1JRP - chains B and D of the 4 polymer chains in the assembly; structure by X-ray diffraction, 3.00 A resolution.

[Chain B (and D)]
Molecule: xanthine dehydrogenase, chain B
Source organism: Rhodobacter capsulatus
Notes: EC 1.1.1.204; fragment: chain B, residues 1-777; chain D of this document is another copy of the same molecule, construct and numbering; everything in this record applies to it too
Sequence (777 residues; numbered 1 to 777; the number before each row is that of its first residue):
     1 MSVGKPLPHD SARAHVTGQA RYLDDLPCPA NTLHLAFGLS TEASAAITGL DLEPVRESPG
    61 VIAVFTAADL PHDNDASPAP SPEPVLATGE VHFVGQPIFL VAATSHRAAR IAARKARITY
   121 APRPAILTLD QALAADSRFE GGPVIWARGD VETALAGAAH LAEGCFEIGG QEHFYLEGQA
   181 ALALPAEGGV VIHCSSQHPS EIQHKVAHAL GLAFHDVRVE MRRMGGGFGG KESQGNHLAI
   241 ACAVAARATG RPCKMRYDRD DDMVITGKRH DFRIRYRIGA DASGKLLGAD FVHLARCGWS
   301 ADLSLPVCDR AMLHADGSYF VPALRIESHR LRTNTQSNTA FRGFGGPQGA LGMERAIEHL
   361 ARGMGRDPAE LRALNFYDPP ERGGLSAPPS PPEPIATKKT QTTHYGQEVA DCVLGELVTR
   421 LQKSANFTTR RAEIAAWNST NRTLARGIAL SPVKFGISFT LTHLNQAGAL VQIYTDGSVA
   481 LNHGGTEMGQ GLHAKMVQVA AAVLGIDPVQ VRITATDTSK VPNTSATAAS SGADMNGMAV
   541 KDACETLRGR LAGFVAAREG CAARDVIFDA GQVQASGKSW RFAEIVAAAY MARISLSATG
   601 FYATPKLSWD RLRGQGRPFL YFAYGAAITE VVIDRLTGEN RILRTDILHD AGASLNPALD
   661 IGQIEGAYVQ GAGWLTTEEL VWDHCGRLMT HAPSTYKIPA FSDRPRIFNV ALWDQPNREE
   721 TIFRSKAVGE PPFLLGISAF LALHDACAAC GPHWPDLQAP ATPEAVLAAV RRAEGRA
Disordered / not traced: 1, 382-397
Differences from the reference sequence: conflict Arg772 (Gly in 13397863)
Bound ions: Ca2+: Glu172, Tyr175, Thr266, Gly267
Small-molecule neighbours:
  - Oxypurinol (141): Glu232, Leu303, Arg310, Ala340, Phe344, Ser458, Phe459, Thr460, Ala528, Ala529, Glu730
  - MTE (phosphonic acidmono-(2-amino-5,6-dimercapto-4-oxo-3,7,8a,9,10,10a-hexahydro-4H-8-oxa-1,3,9,10-tetraaza-anthracen-7-ylmethyl)ester): Gly226, Gly227, Phe228, Gly229, Arg342, Met488, Gly489, Gln490, Leu492, Thr527, Ala528, Ala529, Ser530, Ser531, Gly532, Ala533, Gln663, Gly729, Glu730

[How chain B and chain D interact]
Pairs across the interface (97):
  Gln19(B) - Glu187(D)
  Ala20(B) - Glu187(D)
  Arg21(B) - Pro185(D)
  Arg21(B) - Glu187(D)  hydrogen bond (backbone-side chain)
  Pro27(B) - Pro29(D)  hydrophobic
  Pro185(B) - Arg21(D)
  Glu187(B) - Gln19(D)
  Glu187(B) - Ala20(D)
  Glu187(B) - Arg21(D)  hydrogen bond (side chain-backbone)
  Glu187(B) - Arg223(D)  salt bridge
  Gln203(B) - Tyr474(D)
  Ala213(B) - Asp476(D)
  Ala213(B) - Ser478(D)
  Phe214(B) - Tyr474(D)  hydrophobic
  Phe214(B) - Thr475(D)
  Phe214(B) - Asp476(D)  hydrogen bond (backbone-side chain)
  Phe214(B) - Ser478(D)  hydrogen bond (backbone-side chain)
  His215(B) - Ser478(D)  hydrogen bond (backbone-side chain)
  His215(B) - Val479(D)  hydrogen bond (side chain-backbone)
  His215(B) - Val509(D)
  His215(B) - Gln510(D)  hydrogen bond (side chain-backbone)
  His215(B) - Val511(D)
  His215(B) - Arg512(D)
  Asp216(B) - Arg512(D)  salt bridge
  Arg218(B) - Arg218(D)
  Arg218(B) - Lys520(D)
  Arg222(B) - Glu187(D)  salt bridge
  Arg223(B) - Glu187(D)  salt bridge
  Thr462(B) - Arg593(D)
  His463(B) - Met591(D)
  His463(B) - Arg593(D)
  Leu464(B) - Tyr590(D)
  Asn465(B) - Arg593(D)  hydrogen bond (backbone-side chain)
  Gln466(B) - Tyr590(D)  hydrogen bond (side chain-backbone)
  Gln466(B) - Arg593(D)
  Leu470(B) - Leu470(D)  hydrophobic
  Gln472(B) - Ser519(D)  hydrogen bond (side chain-backbone)
  Gln472(B) - Lys520(D)  hydrogen bond (side chain-backbone)
  Gln472(B) - Pro522(D)
  Ile473(B) - Asn523(D)  hydrogen bond (backbone-side chain)
  Tyr474(B) - Gln203(D)
  Tyr474(B) - Phe214(D)  hydrophobic
  Tyr474(B) - His215(D)
  Tyr474(B) - Thr518(D)  hydrogen bond (side chain-backbone)
  Tyr474(B) - Ser519(D)
  Tyr474(B) - Pro522(D)  hydrophobic
  Tyr474(B) - Asn523(D)
  Thr475(B) - Phe214(D)
  Thr475(B) - Asn523(D)  hydrogen bond (backbone-side chain)
  Asp476(B) - Ala213(D)
  Asp476(B) - Phe214(D)  hydrogen bond (side chain-backbone)
  Ser478(B) - Ala213(D)
  Ser478(B) - Phe214(D)  hydrogen bond (side chain-backbone)
  Ser478(B) - His215(D)  hydrogen bond (side chain-backbone)
  Val479(B) - His215(D)  hydrogen bond (backbone-side chain)
  Val509(B) - His215(D)
  Gln510(B) - His215(D)  hydrogen bond (backbone-side chain)
  Val511(B) - His215(D)
  Arg512(B) - His215(D)  hydrogen bond (backbone-side chain)
  Arg512(B) - Asp216(D)  salt bridge
  Thr518(B) - Tyr474(D)  hydrogen bond (backbone-side chain)
  Ser519(B) - Gln472(D)  hydrogen bond (backbone-side chain)
  Ser519(B) - Tyr474(D)
  Ser519(B) - Lys520(D)  hydrogen bond
  Lys520(B) - Arg218(D)
  Lys520(B) - Gln472(D)  hydrogen bond (backbone-side chain)
  Lys520(B) - Ser519(D)  hydrogen bond
  Lys520(B) - Lys520(D)
  Pro522(B) - Gln472(D)
  Pro522(B) - Tyr474(D)  hydrophobic
  Pro522(B) - Ser597(D)
  Asn523(B) - Ile473(D)  hydrogen bond (side chain-backbone)
  Asn523(B) - Tyr474(D)
  Asn523(B) - Thr475(D)  hydrogen bond (side chain-backbone)
  Asn523(B) - Tyr590(D)
  Asn523(B) - Leu596(D)
  Tyr590(B) - Leu464(D)
  Tyr590(B) - Gln466(D)  hydrogen bond (backbone-side chain)
  Tyr590(B) - Asn523(D)
  Met591(B) - His463(D)
  Arg593(B) - Thr462(D)
  Arg593(B) - His463(D)
  Arg593(B) - Asn465(D)  hydrogen bond (side chain-backbone)
  Arg593(B) - Gln466(D)
  Arg593(B) - Phe601(D)
  Arg593(B) - Ala603(D)
  Arg593(B) - Thr604(D)  hydrogen bond (side chain-backbone)
  Ser595(B) - Phe601(D)
  Leu596(B) - Asn523(D)
  Ser597(B) - Pro522(D)
  Ser597(B) - Thr599(D)
  Thr599(B) - Ser597(D)
  Thr599(B) - Thr599(D)
  Phe601(B) - Arg593(D)
  Phe601(B) - Ser595(D)
  Ala603(B) - Arg593(D)
  Thr604(B) - Arg593(D)  hydrogen bond (backbone-side chain)
Other interface residues (no listed pair), chain B (53 interface residues in all): Pro29, Ala186, Ala480, Asp517, Ile594, Ala598, Pro605
Other interface residues (no listed pair), chain D (53 interface residues in all): Pro27, Cys28, Ala186, Arg222, Ala480, Ile594, Ala598, Pro605

[Summary]
Chain B and chain D each contribute 53 residues to their interface, with 31 hydrogen bonds and 5 salt bridges.
Among the polar pairs are Glu187(B)-Arg223(D), Asp216(B)-Arg512(D) and Arg222(B)-Glu187(D). Bound to chain B:
compound MTE and Oxypurinol.
Chain B and chain D are both xanthine dehydrogenase, chain B (Rhodobacter capsulatus); the structure, Crystal
Structure of Xanthine Dehydrogenase inhibited by alloxanthine from Rhodobacter capsulatus, was determined by
X-ray diffraction (same publication as 1JRO).
